PDB entry 1TJK | X-ray diffraction, 1.25 A resolution | chains A and I

Chain A:
Protein: Phospholipase A2
Source organism: Daboia russellii pulchella
Notes: EC 3.1.1.4
UniProt: P59071 (PA28_DABRP); the construct has insertions or renumbered stretches relative to UniProt, so the offset changes along the chain: 1-14 = UniProt 1-14; 16-56 = UniProt 15-55; 67-86 = UniProt 58-77; 88-122 = UniProt 78-112; 1 more segments
Sequence (121 residues; row label = number of the first residue in the row; note: 12 numbers in that range are skipped by the numbering (no residue carries them; nothing is unmodelled there)):
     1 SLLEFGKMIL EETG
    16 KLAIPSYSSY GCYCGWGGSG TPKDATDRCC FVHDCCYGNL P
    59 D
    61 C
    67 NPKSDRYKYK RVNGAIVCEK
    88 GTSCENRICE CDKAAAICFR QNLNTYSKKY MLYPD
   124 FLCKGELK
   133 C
Construct notes: conflict Ser34 (Lys33 in P59071)
Disulfide bonds: Cys27-Cys126, Cys29-Cys45, Cys44-Cys105, Cys50-Cys133, Cys51-Cys98, Cys61-Cys91, Cys84-Cys96
Curated features (UniProtKB/Swiss-Prot):
  - active site: His48, Asp99
  - binding site (Ca(2+)): Tyr28, Gly30, Gly32, Asp49

Chain I:
Protein: synthetic peptide
Sequence (5 residues; each row starts with the number of its first residue):
     1 FLSTK

Interface between chain A and chain I:
Pairs across the interface - 13 pairs, chain A then chain I:
  Leu2(A) - Leu2(I)  hydrophobic
  Leu2(A) - Ser3(I)
  Leu2(A) - Thr4(I)
  Leu3(A) - Phe1(I)  hydrophobic
  Ile19(A) - Leu2(I)
  Ile19(A) - Ser3(I)
  Ser23(A) - Ser3(I)
  Gly30(A) - Ser3(I)
  Gly30(A) - Thr4(I)
  Gly30(A) - Lys5(I)  hydrogen bond (backbone-backbone)
  Trp31(A) - Lys5(I)  hydrogen bond (backbone-side chain)
  Asp49(A) - Lys5(I)
  Lys69(A) - Thr4(I)
Other interface residues (no listed pair), chain A (9 interface residues in all): Tyr28

In short:
9 residues of chain A and 5 residues of chain I are in contact, with 2 hydrogen bonds. Among the polar pairs
are Trp31(A)-Lys5(I) and Gly30(A)-Lys5(I). From UniProt: active-site residues His48(A) and Asp99(A) and 4
Ca2+-binding residues on chain A.
Here chain A is Phospholipase A2 (Daboia russellii pulchella) and chain I is synthetic peptide. Entry 1TJK
(Crystal structure of the complex formed between group II phospholipase A2 with a designed pentapeptide, Phe-
...) was determined by X-ray diffraction.
